6IQ4 - chains D and I of the 10 polymer chains in the assembly; structure by X-ray diffraction, 2.25 A resolution.

[Chain D]
Protein: Histone H2B type 1-J
Source organism: Homo sapiens
UniProt: P06899 (H2B1J_HUMAN); residues 28-122 here correspond to UniProt positions 32-126 (UniProt number = residue number + 4)
Chain sequence (95 residues; each row starts with the number of its first residue):
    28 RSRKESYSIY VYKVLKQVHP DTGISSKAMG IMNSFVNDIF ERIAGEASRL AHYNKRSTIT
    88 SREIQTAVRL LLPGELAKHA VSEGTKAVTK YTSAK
Metal / ion sites: Mg2+: Val45 (shared with 1 residue of chain E)
Curated features (UniProtKB/Swiss-Prot):
  - modified residue: Lys31 (N6-(2-hydroxyisobutyryl)lysine), Glu32 (PolyADP-ribosyl glutamic acid), Ser33 (Phosphoserine), Lys40 (N6-(2-hydroxyisobutyryl)lysine), Lys43 (N6-(2-hydroxyisobutyryl)lysine), Lys54 (N6,N6-dimethyllysine), Arg76 (Dimethylated arginine), Lys82 (N6,N6,N6-trimethyllysine), Arg83 (Omega-N-methylarginine), Arg89 (Omega-N-methylarginine), Lys105 (N6-(2-hydroxyisobutyryl)lysine), Thr112 (Phosphothreonine), Lys113 (N6-(2-hydroxyisobutyryl)lysine), Lys117 (N6-(2-hydroxyisobutyryl)lysine)
  - glycosylation: Ser109 (O-linked (GlcNAc) serine)
  - cross-link (Glycyl lysine isopeptide (Lys-Gly)): Lys31 (interchain with G-Cter in ubiquitin), Lys117 (interchain with G-Cter in ubiquitin)

[Chain I]
Molecule: 145-nt DNA strand
Source organism: Homo sapiens
Sequence (145 nucleotides; each row starts with the number of its first residue; numbers below 1 keep their minus sign (DA-72 is residue -72)):
   -72 ATCAATATCC ACCTGCAGAT ACTACCAAAA GTGTATTTGG AAACTGCTCC ATCAAAAGGC
   -12 ATGTTCAGCT GAATCAGCTG AACATGCCTT TTGATGGAGC AGTTTCCAAA TACACTTTTG
    48 GTAGTATCTG CAGGTGGATA TTGAT

[Interface between chain D and chain I]
Contacting residue pairs (14; chain D residue first):
  Ser29(D) with DT30(I), hydrogen bond to the phosphate
  Arg30(D) with DA-45(I), phosphate contact; DA-44(I), salt bridge to the phosphate
  Tyr39(D) with DT-53(I), phosphate contact
  Gly50(D) with DT-53(I), phosphate contact
  Ile51(D) with DT-53(I), hydrogen bond to the phosphate
  Ser52(D) with DA-54(I), phosphate contact
  Ser53(D) with DA-54(I), hydrogen bond to the phosphate
  Arg83(D) with DG-33(I), phosphate contact; DA-32(I), salt bridge to the phosphate
  Ser84(D) with DG-34(I), hydrogen bond to the phosphate; DG-33(I), hydrogen bond to the phosphate
  Thr85(D) with DG-34(I), hydrogen bond to the phosphate; DG-33(I), hydrogen bond to the phosphate
Other interface residues (no listed pair), chain D (11 interface residues in all): Lys82

[In short]
11 residues of chain D and 8 residues of chain I are in contact; the contacts include 7 hydrogen bonds and 2
salt bridges. Polar pairs include Ser29(D)-DT30(I), Ile51(D)-DT-53(I) and Ser53(D)-DA-54(I).
Here chain D is Histone H2B type 1-J and chain I is a 145-nt DNA strand, both from Homo sapiens. Entry 6IQ4
(Nucleosome core particle cross-linked with a hetero-binuclear molecule possessing RAPTA and gold(I)
4-(diphenylphosphino)benzoic acid groups) was determined by X-ray diffraction.
